PDB entry 1KKP | X-ray diffraction, 1.93 A resolution | chain A

Chain A:
Molecule: Serine Hydroxymethyltransferase
Organism: Geobacillus stearothermophilus
Notes: EC 2.1.2.1
UniProt: Q7SIB6 (Q7SIB6_BACST); residues 1-419 here = UniProt positions 1-419
Amino-acid sequence (419 residues; row label = number of the first residue in the row):
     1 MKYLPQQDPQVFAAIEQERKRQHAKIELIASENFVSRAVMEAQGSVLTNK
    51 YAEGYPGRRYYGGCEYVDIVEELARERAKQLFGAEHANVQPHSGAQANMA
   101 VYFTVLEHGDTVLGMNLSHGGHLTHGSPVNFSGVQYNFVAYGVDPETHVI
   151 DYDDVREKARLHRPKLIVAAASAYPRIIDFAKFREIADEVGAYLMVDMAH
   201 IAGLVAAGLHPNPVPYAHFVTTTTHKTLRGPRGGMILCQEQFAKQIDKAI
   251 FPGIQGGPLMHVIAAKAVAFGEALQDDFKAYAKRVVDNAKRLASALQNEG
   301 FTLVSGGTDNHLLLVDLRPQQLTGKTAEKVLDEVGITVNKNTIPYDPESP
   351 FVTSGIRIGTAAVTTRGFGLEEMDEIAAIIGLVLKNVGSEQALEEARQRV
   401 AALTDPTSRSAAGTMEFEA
Not modelled in the structure: 406-419
Residues lining bound ligands:
  - pyridoxal phosphate (PLP): Tyr-51, Glu-53, Ser-93, Gly-94, Ala-95, Asn-98, His-122, Thr-124, His-125, Ala-171, Ser-172, Asp-197, Ala-199, His-200, Thr-223, His-225, Lys-226, Gly-256, Gly-257
  - pyridoxal phosphate / serine: Ser-31, Tyr-51, Glu-53, Tyr-61, Ser-93, Gly-94, Ala-95, Asn-98, His-122, Thr-124, His-125, Ala-171, Ser-172, Asp-197, Ala-199, His-200, Thr-223, His-225, Lys-226, Gly-256, Gly-257, Arg-357
  - serine (SER): Ser-31, Tyr-51, Glu-53, Tyr-61, His-122, Ser-172, His-200, Lys-226, Arg-357
Reported in the primary citation:
  - conformationally variable residues (side-chain flip): Tyr-61
  - binding site for pyridoxal phosphate: Ser-172, Asp-197
  - contacts within the chain: Thr-223/Lys-226 (hydrogen bond)

Overview:
Ligands of chain A: pyridoxal phosphate, serine and pyridoxal phosphate / serine. The paper reports a binding
site for pyridoxal phosphate at Ser-172 and Asp-197; conformational variability at Tyr-61.
Chain A is Serine Hydroxymethyltransferase (Geobacillus stearothermophilus); the structure, Crystal Structure
of Serine Hydroxymethyltransferase complexed with Serine, was determined by X-ray diffraction (same
publication as 1KKJ, 1KL1 and 1KL2).
